7EVZ - chains A and D of the 5 polymer chains in the assembly; structure by electron microscopy, 3.07 A resolution.

# Chain A
Protein: Guanine nucleotide-binding protein G(i) subunit alpha-1
Source organism: Homo sapiens
UniProt: P63096 (GNAI1_HUMAN); residue numbers follow UniProt; this construct covers 1-354
Sequence (354 residues; row label = number of the first residue in the row):
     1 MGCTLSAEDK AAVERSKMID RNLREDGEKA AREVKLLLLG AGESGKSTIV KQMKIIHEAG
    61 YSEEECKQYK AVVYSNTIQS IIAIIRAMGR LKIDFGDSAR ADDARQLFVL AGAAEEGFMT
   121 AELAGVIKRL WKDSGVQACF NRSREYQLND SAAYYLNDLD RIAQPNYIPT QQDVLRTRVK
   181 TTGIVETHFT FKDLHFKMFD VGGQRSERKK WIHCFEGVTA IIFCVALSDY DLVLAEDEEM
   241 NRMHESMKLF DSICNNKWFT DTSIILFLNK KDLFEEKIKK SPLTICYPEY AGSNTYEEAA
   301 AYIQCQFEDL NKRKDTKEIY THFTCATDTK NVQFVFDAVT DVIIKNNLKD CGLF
Disordered / not traced: 1-2, 58-181
Curated features (UniProtKB/Swiss-Prot):
  - region: Lys35 to Thr48 (G1 motif), Asp173 to Thr181 (G2 motif), Phe196 to Arg205 (G3 motif), Ile265 to Asp272 (G4 motif), Thr324 to Thr329 (G5 motif)
  - binding site (GTP): Glu43 to Thr48, Ser151, Leu175 to Thr181, Asp200 to Gln204, Asn269 to Asp272, Ala326
  - binding site (Mg(2+)): Ser47, Thr181
  - modified residue: Arg178 (ADP-ribosylarginine), Gln204 (Deamidated glutamine), Cys351 (ADP-ribosylcysteine)
  - lipidation: Gly2 (N-myristoyl glycine), Cys3 (S-palmitoyl cysteine)

# Chain D
Protein: Sphingosine 1-phosphate receptor 1
Source organism: Homo sapiens
Sequence (531 residues; numbered -183 to 347; the number before each row is that of its first residue; numbers below 1 keep their minus sign (Met-183 is residue -183)):
  -183 MKTIIALSYI FCLVFADYKD DDDANIFEML RIDEGLRLKI YKNTEGYYTI GIGHLLTKSP
  -123 SLNAAKSELD KAIGRNTNGV ITKDEAEKLF NQDVDAAVRG ILRNAKLKPV YDSLDAVRRA
   -63 ALINMVFQMG ETGVAGFTNS LRMLQQKRWD EAAVNLAKSR WYNQTPNRAK RVITTFRTGT
    -3 WDAYMGPTSV PLVKAHRSSV SDYVNYDIIV RHYNYTGKLN ISADKENSIK LTSVVFILIC
    57 CFIILENIFV LLTIWKTKKF HRPMYYFIGN LALSDLLAGV AYTANLLLSG ATTYKLTPAQ
   117 WFLREGSMFV ALSASVFSLL AIAIERYITM LKMKLHNGSN NFRLFLLISA CWVISLILGG
   177 LPIMGWNCIS ALSSCSTVLP LYHKHYILFC TTVFTLLLLS IVILYCRIYS LVRTRSRRLT
   237 FRKNISKASR SSEKSLALLK TVIIVLSVFI ACWAPLFILL LLDVGCKVKT CDILFRAEYF
   297 LVLAVLNSGT NPIIYTLTNK EMRRAFIRIM SCCKCPSGDS AHHHHHHHHH H
Disordered / not traced: -183 to 21, 36-47, 242-247, 326-347
Disulfide bonds: Cys184-Cys191, Cys282-Cys287
Small-molecule neighbours: JER ((2S)-3-[4-[5-(2-cyclopentyl-6-methoxy-pyridin-4-yl)-1,2,4-oxadiazol-3-yl]-2-ethyl-6-methyl-phenoxy]propane-1,2-diol): Lys34, Asn101, Glu121, Met124, Phe125, Leu128, Ser129, Val132, Leu174, Val194, Leu195, Cys206, Val209, Phe210, Trp269, Leu272, Phe273, Leu275, Leu276, Ala293, Leu297
What the authors report for this chain:
  - binding site for JER: Lys34, Cys206, Phe210, Leu272, Phe273
  - mutagenesis - Y29A, K34A: decreased binding to JER
  - mutagenesis - N30A: decreased expression
  - mutagenesis - N30D, N30Q: unchanged expression
  - mutagenesis - C206A, T207A, F210A, L272A, F273A: decreased signaling

# Chain A / chain D interface
Pairs across the interface - 36 pairs, chain A then chain D:
  Ala31(A) with Leu151(D); His152(D)
  Val34(A) with Leu151(D), hydrophobic
  Ile319(A) with Ile241(D)
  Tyr320(A) with Lys239(D); Ile241(D), hydrophobic
  Thr321(A) with Asn240(D)
  Lys330(A) with Arg238(D)
  Gln333(A) with Arg238(D)
  Phe336(A) with Leu235(D), hydrophobic
  Asp337(A) with Leu235(D); Thr236(D); Arg238(D)
  Thr340(A) with Leu235(D)
  Asp341(A) with Lys239(D), salt bridge; Lys250(D), salt bridge
  Ile343(A) with Met149(D), hydrophobic; Leu151(D), hydrophobic
  Lys345(A) with Lys250(D)
  Asn347(A) with Met146(D); Met149(D)
  Leu348(A) with Met146(D), hydrophobic; Lys250(D)
  Asp350(A) with Arg78(D); Asn153(D)
  Cys351(A) with Met80(D); Arg142(D), hydrogen bond (backbone-side chain); Thr145(D); Met146(D), hydrophobic
  Gly352(A) with Arg142(D); Thr314(D); Asn315(D)
  Leu353(A) with Arg142(D); Leu254(D), hydrophobic; Thr257(D)
  Phe354(A) with Lys316(D)
Other interface residues (no listed pair), chain A (27 interface residues in all): Gln304, Glu318, His322, Phe334, Ala338, Ile344, Lys349
Other interface residues (no listed pair), chain D (28 interface residues in all): Lys148, Lys150, Ile224, Val228, Arg231, Phe237, Glu317
From the paper, about this interface:
  - pairs named by the authors: Arg78(D)-Asp350(A), Arg142(D)-Cys351(A), Lys250(D)-Asp341(A)

# In short
Chain A and chain D form an interface of 27 and 28 residues respectively; the contacts include 1 hydrogen bond
and 2 salt bridges. Among the polar pairs are Asp341(A)-Lys239(D), Asp341(A)-Lys250(D) and
Cys351(A)-Arg142(D). The authors report contacts between Arg78(D) and Asp350(A), Arg142(D) and Cys351(A) and
Lys250(D) and Asp341(A). The paper reports a binding site for JER at Lys34(D), Cys206(D) and Phe210(D) among
others; C206A, T207A and F210A of chain D, among others, reduce signaling; 10 substitutions were tested in
all.
Chain A is Guanine nucleotide-binding protein G(i) subunit alpha-1 and chain D is Sphingosine 1-phosphate
receptor 1, both from Homo sapiens; the structure, Cryo-EM structure of cenerimod -bound
Sphingosine-1-phosphate receptor 1 in complex with Gi protein, was determined by electron microscopy together
with 7EVY, 7EW0, 7EW1 and 7EW7 from the same study.
